3SJ9 - chains A and B; structure by X-ray diffraction, 2.40 A resolution.

[Chain A]
Name: 3C protease
Organism: Human coxsackievirus A16
Notes: EC 3.4.22.28
Reference sequence: C8CIL7 (C8CIL7_9ENTO); residue numbers follow UniProt; this construct covers 1-183
Sequence (190 residues; numbered 0 to 189; the number before each row is that of its first residue; numbering starts at 0):
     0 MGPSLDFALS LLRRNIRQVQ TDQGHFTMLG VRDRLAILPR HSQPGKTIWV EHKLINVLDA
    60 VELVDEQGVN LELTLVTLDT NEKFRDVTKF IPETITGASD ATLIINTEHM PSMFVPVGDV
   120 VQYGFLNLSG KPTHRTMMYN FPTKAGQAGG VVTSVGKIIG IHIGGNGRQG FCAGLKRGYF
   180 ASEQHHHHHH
Unresolved in the structure: 0-3, 183-189
Differences from the reference sequence: initiating methionine (0); engineered mutation Ala147 (Cys in C8CIL7); expression tag (184-189)

[Chain B]
Name: FAGLRQAVTQ peptide
Sequence (10 residues; each row starts with the number of its first residue; numbers below 1 keep their minus sign (Phe-1 is residue -1)):
    -1 FAGLRQAVTQ
Unresolved in the structure: -1 to 0

[How chain A and chain B interact]
Contacting residue pairs - 32 pairs, chain A then chain B:
  His40(A) with Thr7(B); Gln8(B), hydrogen bond (side chain-backbone)
  Tyr122(A) with Arg3(B), hydrogen bond (backbone-side chain)
  Gly123(A) with Arg3(B)
  Phe124(A) with Arg3(B), hydrogen bond (backbone-side chain)
  Leu125(A) with Arg3(B); Ala5(B), hydrophobic
  Asn126(A) with Arg3(B), hydrogen bond (backbone-backbone); Gln4(B); Ala5(B), hydrogen bond (backbone-backbone)
  Leu127(A) with Ala5(B); Val6(B); Thr7(B)
  Ser128(A) with Ala5(B), hydrogen bond (backbone-backbone); Val6(B); Thr7(B), hydrogen bond (side chain-backbone)
  Thr142(A) with Gln8(B), hydrogen bond
  Lys143(A) with Gln8(B)
  Ala144(A) with Gln8(B)
  Gly145(A) with Gln8(B), hydrogen bond (backbone-backbone)
  Gln146(A) with Gln8(B), hydrogen bond (backbone-backbone)
  Ala147(A) with Gln8(B), hydrogen bond (backbone-backbone)
  His161(A) with Gln8(B), hydrogen bond
  Ile162(A) with Thr7(B); Gln8(B), hydrogen bond (backbone-backbone)
  Gly163(A) with Val6(B); Gln8(B)
  Gly164(A) with Ala5(B); Val6(B), hydrogen bond (backbone-backbone); Gln8(B)
  Asn165(A) with Gln4(B)
  Phe170(A) with Ala5(B), hydrophobic
Also at the interface, not in a pair above, chain A (21 interface residues in all): Phe25

[Summary]
21 residues of chain A and 6 residues of chain B are in contact; the contacts include 14 hydrogen bonds. Polar
pairs include His40(A)-Gln8(B), Tyr122(A)-Arg3(B) and Phe124(A)-Arg3(B).
Chain A is 3C protease (Human coxsackievirus A16) and chain B is FAGLRQAVTQ peptide; the structure, crystal
structure of the C147A mutant 3C of CVA16 in complex with FAGLRQAVTQ peptide, was determined by X-ray
diffraction, deposited together with 3SJ8, 3SJI, 3SJK and 3SJO.
